1OZR - chain A; structure by X-ray diffraction, 1.74 A resolution.

[Chain A]
Protein: Heme oxygenase 1
From: Homo sapiens
Notes: EC 1.14.99.3; fragment: residues 1-233 of SWS P09601
UniProt: P09601 (HMOX1_HUMAN); numbering as in UniProt (aligned over 1-233)
Chain sequence (233 residues; numbered 1 to 233; the number before each row is that of its first residue):
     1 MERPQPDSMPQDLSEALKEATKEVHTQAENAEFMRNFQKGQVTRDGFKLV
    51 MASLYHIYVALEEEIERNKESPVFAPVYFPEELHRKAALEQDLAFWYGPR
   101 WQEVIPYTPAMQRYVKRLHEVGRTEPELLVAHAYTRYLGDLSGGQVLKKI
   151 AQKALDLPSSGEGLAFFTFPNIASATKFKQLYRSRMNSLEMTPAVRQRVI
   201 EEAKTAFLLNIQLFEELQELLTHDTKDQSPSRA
Disordered / not traced: 1-9, 224-233
Ion coordination: heme Fe near His25 (its only coordinating residue here)
Small-molecule neighbours: heme (HEM): Ser14, Lys18, His25, Ala28, Glu29, Met34, Gln38, Tyr134, Thr135, Arg136, Leu138, Gly139, Ser142, Gly143, Val146, Leu147, Arg183, Phe207, Asn210, Phe214
Swiss-Prot annotation at these positions:
  - binding site (heme b): Lys18, His25, Tyr134, Arg183
  - site: Asp140 (Important for catalytic activity)
  - modified residue: Ser229 (Phosphoserine)
  - mutagenesis: Asp140 (D140A/H/N/F/L: Inactive as a heme oxygenase but active as a peroxidase)

[Overview]
Ligands of chain A: heme. UniProt lists 4 heme b-binding residues and one mutagenesis site.
Chain A is Heme oxygenase 1 (Homo sapiens); the structure, Crystal Structures of the Ferric, Ferrous and
Ferrous-NO Forms of the Asp140Ala Mutant of Human Heme ..., was determined by X-ray diffraction (same
publication as 1OYK, 1OYL, 1OZE, 1OZL and 1OZW).
